Entry 4Y9Y (X-ray diffraction, 2.80 A resolution); this record covers chains H and I of the 28 polymer chains in the assembly.

# Chain H
Name: Proteasome subunit beta type-2
From: Saccharomyces cerevisiae S288c
Notes: EC 3.4.25.1
UniProt: P25043 (PSB2_YEAST); residues 1-232 here correspond to UniProt positions 30-261 (UniProt number = residue number + 29)
Amino-acid sequence (232 residues; each row starts with the number of its first residue):
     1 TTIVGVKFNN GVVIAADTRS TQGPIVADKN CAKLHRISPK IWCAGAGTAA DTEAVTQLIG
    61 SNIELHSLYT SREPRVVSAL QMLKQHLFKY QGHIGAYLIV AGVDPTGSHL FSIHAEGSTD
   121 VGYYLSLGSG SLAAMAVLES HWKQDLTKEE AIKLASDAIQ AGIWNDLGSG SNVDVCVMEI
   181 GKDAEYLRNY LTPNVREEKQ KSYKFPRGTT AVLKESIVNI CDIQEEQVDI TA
Disordered / not traced: 227-232
Sequence notes: engineered mutation Glu116 (His145 in P25043)
Ion coordination: Mg2+ near Gln91 (its only coordinating residue here)
Swiss-Prot annotation at these positions:
  - active site: Thr1 (Nucleophile)

# Chain I
Name: Proteasome subunit beta type-3
From: Saccharomyces cerevisiae S288c
Notes: EC 3.4.25.1
UniProt: P25451 (PSB3_YEAST); residues 0-204 here correspond to UniProt positions 1-205 (UniProt number = residue number + 1)
Amino-acid sequence (205 residues; each row starts with the number of its first residue; numbering starts at 0):
     0 MSDPSSINGG IVVAMTGKDC VAIACDLRLG SQSLGVSNKF EKIFHYGHVF LGITGLATDV
    60 TTLNEMFRYK TNLYKLKEER AIEPETFTQL VSSSLYERRF GPYFVGPVVA GINSKSGKPF
   120 IAGFDLIGCI DEAKDFIVSG TASDQLFGMC ESLYEPNLEP EDLFETISQA LLNAADRDAL
   180 SGWGAVVYII KKDEVVKRYL KMRQD
Disordered / not traced: 0
Ion coordination: Mg2+ site 1: Ala174, Asp177, Ser180; Mg2+ site 2: Asp204 (shared with 3 residues of chain Y)
Swiss-Prot annotation at these positions:
  - modified residue: Ser30 (Phosphoserine)
  - cross-link: Lys69 (Glycyl lysine isopeptide (Lys-Gly) (interchain with G-Cter in ubiquitin))

# Chain H / chain I interface
Pairs across the interface (58):
  Ile25(H) with Asp143(I); Phe146(I), hydrophobic
  Ala27(H) with Asp130(I)
  Asp28(H) with Asp130(I)
  Lys29(H) with Glu150(I), salt bridge
  Ala49(H) with Cys128(I), hydrophobic
  Ala50(H) with Tyr95(I); Ile126(I), hydrophobic; Cys128(I), hydrophobic
  Asp51(H) with Tyr95(I), hydrogen bond; Arg98(I), salt bridge
  Ala54(H) with Tyr95(I)
  Tyr90(H) with Phe99(I), hydrophobic
  His93(H) with Arg98(I), hydrogen bond (backbone-side chain); Phe99(I)
  Arg196(H) with Glu150(I), salt bridge
  Lys199(H) with Glu150(I); Ser151(I); Tyr153(I)
  Ser202(H) with Glu154(I), hydrogen bond
  Tyr203(H) with Ser151(I); Leu152(I), hydrophobic
  Lys204(H) with Glu154(I); Asp161(I), salt bridge
  Phe205(H) with Leu152(I), hydrophobic; Gln168(I)
  Arg207(H) with Glu160(I), salt bridge; Asp161(I), salt bridge
  Gly208(H) with Glu164(I), hydrogen bond (backbone-side chain)
  Thr209(H) with Glu164(I), hydrogen bond (backbone-side chain)
  Thr210(H) with Glu164(I), hydrogen bond; Ser167(I); Gln168(I), hydrogen bond; Leu199(I)
  Ala211(H) with Leu199(I); Lys200(I), hydrogen bond (backbone-backbone)
  Val212(H) with Phe163(I), hydrophobic; Tyr198(I)
  Leu213(H) with Tyr198(I), hydrogen bond (backbone-backbone); Leu199(I); Lys200(I)
  Lys214(H) with Lys196(I); Arg197(I); Tyr198(I), hydrogen bond (backbone-backbone)
  Glu215(H) with Lys196(I); Arg197(I), salt bridge
  Ser216(H) with Val195(I); Lys196(I), hydrogen bond (backbone-backbone)
  Ile217(H) with Val194(I)
  Val218(H) with His44(I); Tyr187(I), hydrophobic; Val194(I), hydrogen bond (backbone-backbone); Lys196(I)
  Asn219(H) with His44(I)
  Ile220(H) with Gly46(I); Phe49(I), hydrophobic; Val194(I), hydrophobic
  Asp222(H) with Lys74(I), salt bridge
Also at the interface, not in a pair above, chain H (35 interface residues in all): Val26, Thr48, Ile94, Pro206
Also at the interface, not in a pair above, chain I (37 interface residues in all): His47, Ala132, Leu157, Glu158, Thr165, Leu171

# Summary
35 residues of chain H and 37 residues of chain I are in contact; the contacts include 12 hydrogen bonds and 8
salt bridges. Polar contacts include Lys29(H)-Glu150(I), Asp51(H)-Arg98(I) and Arg196(H)-Glu150(I). Curated
annotation (UniProt) lists active-site residue Thr1(H) on chain H.
Chain H is Proteasome subunit beta type-2 and chain I is Proteasome subunit beta type-3, both from
Saccharomyces cerevisiae S288c; the structure, Yeast 20S proteasome beta2-H116E mutant, was determined by
X-ray diffraction (same publication as 4Y69, 4Y6A, 4Y6V, 4Y6Z, 4Y70, 4Y74 and 34 further entries).
